PDB entry 3QTV | X-ray diffraction, 1.63 A resolution | chains H and I of the 3 polymer chains in the assembly

== Chain H ==
Protein: Thrombin heavy chain
Organism: Homo sapiens
Notes: EC 3.4.21.5
UniProt: P00734 (THRB_HUMAN); the construct lacks a stretch of the UniProt sequence and is renumbered around it, so the offset changes along the chain: 16-36 = UniProt 364-384; 37-60 = UniProt 386-409; 61-77 = UniProt 419-435; 78-97 = UniProt 437-456; 7 more segments
Chain sequence (259 residues; numbered 16 to 247 plus 28 insertion-coded residues; 1 number in that range is skipped by the numbering (no residue carries it; nothing is unmodelled there); the number before each row is that of its first residue; a row labelled like 60A-60I holds insertion residues (60A, then the next letters in order)):
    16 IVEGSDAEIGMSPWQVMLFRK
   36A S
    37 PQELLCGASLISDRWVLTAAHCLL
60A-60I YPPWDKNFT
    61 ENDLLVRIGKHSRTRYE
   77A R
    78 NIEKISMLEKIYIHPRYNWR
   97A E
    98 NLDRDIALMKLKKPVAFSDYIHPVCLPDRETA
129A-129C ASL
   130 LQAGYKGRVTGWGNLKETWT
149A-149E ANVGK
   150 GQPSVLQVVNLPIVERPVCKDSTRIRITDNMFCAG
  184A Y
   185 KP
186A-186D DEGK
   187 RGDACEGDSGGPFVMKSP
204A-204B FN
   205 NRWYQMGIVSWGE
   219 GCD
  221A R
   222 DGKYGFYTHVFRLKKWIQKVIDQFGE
Unresolved in the structure: 148-149, 149A-149E, 247
Disulfide bonds: Cys42-Cys58, Cys168-Cys182, Cys191-Cys220
Covalently attached groups: N-acetylglucosamine (NAG) linked to Asn60G
Ligand contacts: 06P (D-phenylalanyl-N-[(1-methylpyridinium-4-yl)methyl]-L-prolinamide): His57, Tyr60A, Trp60D, Glu97A, Asn98, Leu99, Ile174, Asp189, Ala190, Cys191, Glu192, Ser195, Val213, Ser214, Trp215, Gly216, Glu217, Gly219, Cys220, Gly226

== Chain I ==
Protein: Hirudin variant-2
Notes: fragment: residues in UNP 60-72
UniProt: P09945 (HIRV2_HIRME); residues 553-565 here correspond to UniProt positions 60-72 (UniProt number = residue number - 493)
Chain sequence (13 residues; numbered 553 to 565; the number before each row is that of its first residue):
   553 NGDFEEIPEEYLQ
Unresolved in the structure: 553
Modified positions: Tyr563 (o-sulfo-l-tyrosine; TYS)

== Chain H / chain I interface ==
Contacting residue pairs (24; chain H residue first):
  Phe34(H) with Phe556(I), hydrophobic
  Lys36(H) with Leu564(I)
  Gln38(H) with Gly554(I), hydrogen bond (backbone-backbone); Phe556(I); Ile559(I); Leu564(I)
  Glu39(H) with Phe556(I)
  Leu40(H) with Phe556(I)
  Leu65(H) with Ile559(I), hydrophobic; Tyr563(I)
  Arg67(H) with Ile559(I)
  Arg73(H) with Asp555(I), salt bridge; Phe556(I)
  Thr74(H) with Asp555(I); Phe556(I); Glu557(I), hydrogen bond (backbone-backbone)
  Arg75(H) with Glu557(I)
  Tyr76(H) with Glu557(I), hydrogen bond (backbone-side chain); Glu558(I); Pro560(I); Tyr563(I)
  Glu80(H) with Tyr563(I)
  Lys81(H) with Tyr563(I)
  Ile82(H) with Tyr563(I)
Other interface residues (no listed pair), chain H (16 interface residues in all): Met84, Gln151
Other interface residues (no listed pair), chain I (10 interface residues in all): Gln565

== Overview ==
16 residues of chain H face 10 of chain I across their interface; the contacts include 3 hydrogen bonds and 1
salt bridge. Among the polar pairs are Arg73(H)-Asp555(I), Tyr76(H)-Glu557(I) and Gln38(H)-Gly554(I). Ligands
of chain H: compound 06P. Covalently linked N-acetylglucosamine: at Asn60G(H).
Chain H is Thrombin heavy chain (Homo sapiens) and chain I is Hirudin variant-2; the structure, Thrombin
Inhibition by Pyridin Derivatives, was determined by X-ray diffraction, deposited together with 3P17, 3QTO,
3QWC, 3QX5, 3SHA, 3SHC and 3 further entries.
